4DNF - chains A and B; structure by X-ray diffraction, 1.80 A resolution.

Chain A (and B):
Protein: Putative hydrolase
Organism: Pseudomonas aeruginosa
Notes: fragment: Cif; chain B of this document is another copy of the same molecule, construct and numbering; everything in this record applies to it too
UniProtKB: Q02P97 (Q02P97_PSEAB); residue numbers follow UniProt; this construct covers 25-319
Amino-acid sequence (301 residues; each row starts with the number of its first residue):
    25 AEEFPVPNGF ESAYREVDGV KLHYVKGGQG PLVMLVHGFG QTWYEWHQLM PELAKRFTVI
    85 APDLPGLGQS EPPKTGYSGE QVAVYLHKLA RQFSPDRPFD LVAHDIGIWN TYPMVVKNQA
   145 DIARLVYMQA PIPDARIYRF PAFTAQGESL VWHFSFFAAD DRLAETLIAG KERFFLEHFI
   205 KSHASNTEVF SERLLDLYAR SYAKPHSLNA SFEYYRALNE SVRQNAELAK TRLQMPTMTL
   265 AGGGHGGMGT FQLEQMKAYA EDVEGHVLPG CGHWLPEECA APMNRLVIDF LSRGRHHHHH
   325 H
Not modelled in the structure: 321-325
Disulfides: Cys295-Cys303
Covalently attached groups: (2S)-1-bromopropan-2-ol (EBH) linked to Asp129
Construct notes: engineered mutation Gln153 (Glu in Q02P97); expression tag (320-325)
Ligand contacts: (2S)-1-bromopropan-2-ol (EBH): Ile130, Trp133, Ala154, Pro155, Val175, His177, Phe178, Tyr239, His297
Reported in the primary citation:
  - binding site for (2S)-1-bromopropan-2-ol: Asp129, His177, Tyr239
  - catalytic residues: Asp129
  - catalytic residues: His297 (proposed by the authors, not directly observed)
  - mutagenesis - D129S: abolished catalytic activity (citing earlier work)
  - mutagenesis - E153Q: abolished catalytic activity on epibromohydrin
  - mutagenesis - E153Q (Tm change 1 degC): unchanged stability
  - mutagenesis - E153Q: decreased expression

How chain A and chain B interact:
Pairs across the interface (66):
  Ile161(A) with Phe167(B), hydrophobic
  Tyr162(A) with Pro165(B); Phe167(B); Thr168(B); Ala169(B)
  Phe164(A) with Pro165(B); Ala166(B), hydrogen bond (backbone-backbone)
  Pro165(A) with Tyr162(B); Phe164(B); Ala166(B)
  Ala166(A) with Phe164(B), hydrogen bond (backbone-backbone); Pro165(B); Ala166(B); Val175(B), hydrophobic; Ser179(B), hydrogen bond (backbone-side chain)
  Phe167(A) with Ile161(B), hydrophobic; Tyr162(B); Phe178(B), hydrophobic; Ser179(B); Ala182(B), hydrophobic; Leu242(B), hydrophobic; Asn243(B)
  Thr168(A) with Tyr162(B); Asn243(B)
  Ala169(A) with Tyr162(B); Asn243(B)
  Ser173(A) with Ser179(B)
  Val175(A) with Ala166(B), hydrophobic
  Trp176(A) with Trp176(B), hydrophobic; Ser179(B); Phe180(B), hydrophobic
  Phe178(A) with Phe167(B), hydrophobic
  Ser179(A) with Ala166(B), hydrogen bond (side chain-backbone); Phe167(B); Glu172(B); Ser173(B), hydrogen bond (side chain-backbone); Trp176(B)
  Phe180(A) with Trp176(B), hydrophobic
  Ala182(A) with Phe167(B), hydrophobic
  Ala183(A) with Glu172(B)
  Asp184(A) with His202(B), salt bridge
  Asp185(A) with Phe198(B); His202(B), salt bridge
  Leu187(A) with Phe198(B), hydrophobic; His202(B)
  Thr190(A) with Lys195(B); Phe198(B)
  Leu191(A) with Leu191(B); Lys195(B)
  Lys195(A) with Thr190(B); Leu191(B), hydrogen bond (side chain-backbone); Ala193(B)
  Phe198(A) with Asp185(B); Leu187(B), hydrophobic; Thr190(B); Leu191(B), hydrophobic
  Phe199(A) with Leu187(B), hydrophobic
  His202(A) with Asp184(B), salt bridge; Asp185(B), salt bridge; Leu187(B)
  Leu242(A) with Phe167(B), hydrophobic
  Asn243(A) with Phe167(B); Thr168(B); Ala169(B); Gln170(B); Gly171(B), hydrogen bond (side chain-backbone)
Also at the interface, not in a pair above, chain A (31 interface residues in all): Arg163, Glu172, Ile192, Ser206
Also at the interface, not in a pair above, chain B (34 interface residues in all): Arg163, Ala183, Arg186, Ile192, Phe199

Summary:
The interface between chain A and chain B involves 31 residues on one side and 34 on the other; the contacts
include 7 hydrogen bonds and 4 salt bridges. Polar pairs include Asp184(A)-His202(B), Asp185(A)-His202(B) and
Ala166(A)-Ser179(B). Covalently linked (2S)-1-bromopropan-2-ol: at Asp129(A). The paper reports catalytic
residues Asp129(A) and His297(A); D129S of chain A abolishes catalytic activity.
Both chains are Putative hydrolase (Pseudomonas aeruginosa). Entry 4DNF (Crystal structure of the CFTR
inhibitory factor Cif with the E153Q mutation adducted with the epibromohydrin ...) was determined by X-ray
diffraction, deposited together with 4DMC, 4DNO, 4EHB and 4EUS.
